Entry 3MLW (X-ray diffraction, 2.70 A resolution); this record covers chains L and H of the 3 polymer chains in the assembly.

== Chain L ==
Name: Human monoclonal anti-HIV-1 gp120 V3 antibody 1006-15D Fab light chain
Organism: Homo sapiens
Notes: antibody fragment or engineered binder
Amino-acid sequence (215 residues; numbered 1 to 209 plus 7 insertion-coded residues; 1 number in that range is skipped by the numbering (no residue carries it; nothing is unmodelled there); the number before each row is that of its first residue; a row labelled like 27A-27B holds insertion residues (27A, then the next letters in order)):
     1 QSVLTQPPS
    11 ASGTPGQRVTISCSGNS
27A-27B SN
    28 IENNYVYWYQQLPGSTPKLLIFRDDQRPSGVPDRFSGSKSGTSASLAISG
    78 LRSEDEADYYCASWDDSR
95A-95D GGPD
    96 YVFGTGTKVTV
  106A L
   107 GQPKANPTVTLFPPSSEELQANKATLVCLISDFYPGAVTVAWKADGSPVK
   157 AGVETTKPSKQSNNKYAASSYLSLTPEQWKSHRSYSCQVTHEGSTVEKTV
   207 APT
Cystine bridges: Cys23-Cys88, Cys134-Cys193

== Chain H ==
Name: Human monoclonal anti-HIV-1 gp120 V3 antibody 1006-15D Fab heavy chain
Organism: Homo sapiens
Notes: antibody fragment or engineered binder
Amino-acid sequence (228 residues; numbered 1 to 215 plus 13 insertion-coded residues; the number before each row is that of its first residue; a row labelled like 82A-82C holds insertion residues (82A, then the next letters in order)):
     1 QVQLVQSGAEVKKAGESLEISCKGSGYTFTDHWIAWVRQVPGKGLEWMGM
    51 IY
   52A P
    53 GDSDTRYSPSLQGRVTMSADKTLSTAYLQW
82A-82C SRL
    83 EASDTAMYYCARLHYSDR
100A-100I SGSYFNDVF
   101 HMWGQGTTVTVSSASTKGPSVFPLAPSSKSTSGGTAALGCLVKDYFPEPV
   151 TVSWNSGALTSGVHTFPAVLQSSGLYSLSSVVTVPSSSLGTQTYICNVNH
   201 KPSNTKVDKKVEPKS
Cystine bridges: Cys22-Cys92, Cys140-Cys196

== How chain L and chain H interact ==
Residue-residue contacts - 66 pairs, chain L then chain H:
  Tyr32(L) - Asp100G(H)
  Tyr34(L) - Asp100G(H)  hydrogen bond
  Tyr34(L) - Val100H(H)  hydrophobic
  Tyr36(L) - Phe100I(H)
  Tyr36(L) - Trp103(H)  hydrophobic
  Gln38(L) - Gln39(H)  hydrogen bond
  Gln38(L) - Tyr91(H)
  Ser42(L) - Tyr91(H)
  Thr43(L) - Tyr91(H)
  Thr43(L) - Trp103(H)
  Thr43(L) - Gly104(H)
  Thr43(L) - Gln105(H)
  Pro44(L) - Tyr91(H)
  Pro44(L) - Trp103(H)  hydrophobic
  Leu46(L) - Val100H(H)  hydrophobic
  Leu46(L) - Phe100I(H)
  Phe49(L) - Tyr97(H)  hydrophobic
  Phe49(L) - Val100H(H)  hydrophobic
  Arg50(L) - Phe100E(H)
  Arg50(L) - Asp100G(H)  salt bridge
  Gln53(L) - Phe100E(H)
  Pro55(L) - Tyr97(H)
  Ser56(L) - Tyr97(H)  hydrogen bond (backbone-side chain)
  Ser56(L) - Arg100(H)  hydrogen bond
  Tyr87(L) - Gln39(H)
  Tyr87(L) - Gly44(H)
  Tyr87(L) - Leu45(H)  hydrophobic
  Trp91(L) - Asp100G(H)
  Arg95(L) - Arg58(H)
  Arg95(L) - Tyr59(H)  hydrogen bond (side chain-backbone)
  Arg95(L) - Pro61(H)
  Gly95A(L) - Arg58(H)
  Gly95B(L) - Arg58(H)
  Pro95C(L) - Arg58(H)
  Asp95D(L) - Trp47(H)
  Asp95D(L) - Arg58(H)  salt bridge
  Tyr96(L) - Trp47(H)
  Tyr96(L) - Phe100I(H)
  Phe98(L) - Leu45(H)
  Phe98(L) - Trp47(H)
  Phe118(L) - Leu124(H)  hydrophobic
  Phe118(L) - Ala125(H)
  Phe118(L) - Ala137(H)
  Ser121(L) - Phe122(H)
  Ser121(L) - Pro123(H)
  Glu123(L) - Phe122(H)
  Glu123(L) - Pro123(H)
  Glu124(L) - Phe122(H)
  Glu124(L) - Lys143(H)
  Lys129(L) - Asp144(H)  salt bridge
  Thr131(L) - Lys143(H)  hydrogen bond
  Val133(L) - Ser179(H)
  Leu135(L) - Phe166(H)  hydrophobic
  Leu135(L) - Val181(H)  hydrophobic
  Glu160(L) - Val169(H)
  Glu160(L) - Leu170(H)
  Thr162(L) - Pro167(H)
  Gln167(L) - His164(H)  hydrogen bond
  Ala173(L) - His164(H)
  Ala173(L) - Phe166(H)  hydrophobic
  Ala174(L) - Phe166(H)
  Ser175(L) - Phe166(H)
  Tyr177(L) - Val169(H)  hydrophobic
  Tyr177(L) - Leu178(H)
  Tyr177(L) - Ser179(H)  hydrogen bond (side chain-backbone)
  Thr205(L) - Lys129(H)  hydrogen bond (backbone-side chain)
Interface residues without a listed pair, chain L (41 interface residues in all): Ala127, Thr161, Lys163
Interface residues without a listed pair, chain H (47 interface residues in all): Val37, Pro41, Gly42, Lys43, Glu46, Met50, Leu95, Asn100F, His101, Ser130, Leu138, Leu141, Ala168, Gln171

== Summary ==
The interface between chain L and chain H involves 41 residues on one side and 47 on the other; the contacts
include 9 hydrogen bonds and 3 salt bridges. Polar contacts include Arg50(L)-Asp100G(H), Asp95D(L)-Arg58(H)
and Lys129(L)-Asp144(H).
Chain L is Human monoclonal anti-HIV-1 gp120 V3 antibody 1006-15D Fab light chain and chain H is Human
monoclonal anti-HIV-1 gp120 V3 antibody 1006-15D Fab heavy chain, both from Homo sapiens; the structure,
Crystal structure of anti-HIV-1 V3 Fab 1006-15D in complex with an MN V3 peptide, was determined by X-ray
diffraction (same publication as 3MLR, 3MLS, 3MLT, 3MLU, 3MLV, 3MLY and 3MLZ).
